PDB entry 8J23 | electron microscopy, 3.20 A resolution | chains B and F of the 5 polymer chains in the assembly

[Chain B]
Name: Guanine nucleotide-binding protein G(i) subunit alpha-1
Source organism: Homo sapiens
UniProt: P63096 (GNAI1_HUMAN); residue numbers follow UniProt; this construct covers 1-354
Sequence (354 residues; row label = number of the first residue in the row):
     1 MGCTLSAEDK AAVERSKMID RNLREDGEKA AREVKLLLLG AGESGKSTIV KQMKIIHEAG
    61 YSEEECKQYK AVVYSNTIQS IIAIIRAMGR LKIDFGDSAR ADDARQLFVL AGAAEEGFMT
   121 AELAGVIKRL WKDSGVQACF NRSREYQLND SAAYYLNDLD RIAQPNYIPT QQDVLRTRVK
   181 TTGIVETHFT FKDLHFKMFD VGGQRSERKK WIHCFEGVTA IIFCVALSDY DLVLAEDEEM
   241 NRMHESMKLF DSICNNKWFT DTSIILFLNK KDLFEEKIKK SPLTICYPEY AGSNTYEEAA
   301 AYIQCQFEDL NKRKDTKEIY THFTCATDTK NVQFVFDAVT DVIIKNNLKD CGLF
Not modelled in the structure: 1-4, 55-181, 233-239
UniProt features mapped onto this chain:
  - region: Lys35 to Thr48 (G1 motif), Asp173 to Thr181 (G2 motif), Phe196 to Arg205 (G3 motif), Ile265 to Asp272 (G4 motif), Thr324 to Thr329 (G5 motif)
  - binding site (GTP): Glu43 to Thr48, Ser151, Leu175 to Thr181, Asp200 to Gln204, Asn269 to Asp272, Ala326
  - binding site (Mg(2+)): Ser47, Thr181
  - modified residue: Arg178 (ADP-ribosylarginine), Gln204 (Deamidated glutamine), Cys351 (ADP-ribosylcysteine)
  - lipidation: Gly2 (N-myristoyl glycine), Cys3 (S-palmitoyl cysteine)
  - natural variant: Gly40 (G40C: In NEDHISB; G40R: In NEDHISB), Gly45 (G45D: In NEDHISB), Thr48 (T48I: In NEDHISB; T48K: In NEDHISB), Gln52 (Q52P: In NEDHISB), Ser75 (deletion: In NEDHISB; uncertain significance), Gln172 (deletion: In NEDHISB), Asp173 (D173V: In NEDHISB), Glu186 to Phe189 (deletion: In NEDHISB; uncertain significance), Cys224 (C224Y: In NEDHISB), Lys270 (K270N: In NEDHISB; K270R: In NEDHISB), Asp272 (D272G: In NEDHISB), Ala326 (A326P: In NEDHISB), 1 further natural variant entry in UniProt
  - mutagenesis: Gly42 (G42R: Abolishes switch to an activated conformation and dissociation from beta and gamma subunits upon GTP binding. Abolishes interaction with RGS family members), Glu116 (E116L: Enhances interaction (inactive GDP-bound) with RGS14), Gln147 (Q147L: Enhances interaction (inactive GDP-bound) with RGS14), Glu245 (E245L: Enhances interaction (inactive GDP-bound) with RGS14)

[Chain F]
Name: scFV16
Source organism: Homo sapiens
Notes: antibody fragment or engineered binder
Sequence (297 residues; numbered -37 to 245 plus 19 insertion-coded residues; 5 numbers in that range are skipped by the numbering (no residue carries them; nothing is unmodelled there); the number before each row is that of its first residue; a row labelled like 119A-119S holds insertion residues (119A, then the next letters in order); numbers below 1 keep their minus sign (Met-37 is residue -37)):
   -37 MLLVNQSHQG FNKEHTSKMV SAIVLYVLLA AAAHSAFADV QLVESGGGLV QPGGSRKLSC
    23 SASGFAFSSF GMHWVRQAPE KGLEWVAYIS SGSGTIYYAD TVKGRFTISR DDPKNTLFLQ
    83 MTSLRSEDTA MYYCVRSIYY YGSSPFDFWG QGTTLTV
119A-119S SSGGGGSGGGGSGGGGSDI
   125 VMTQATSSVP VTPGESVSIS CRSSKSLLHS NGNTYLYWFL QRPGQSPQLL IYRMSNLASG
   185 VPDRFSGSGS GTAFTLTISR LEAEDVGVYY CMQHLEYPLT FGAGTKLELK AAAHHHHHHH
   245 H
Not modelled in the structure: -37 to 0, 119A-119S, 236-245
Disulfides: Cys22-Cys96

[How chain B and chain F interact]
Residue-residue contacts (18):
  Leu5(B) - His153(F)
  Ser6(B) - His153(F)
  Ser6(B) - Tyr159(F)  hydrogen bond
  Ala7(B) - His218(F)
  Ala7(B) - Leu219(F)  hydrogen bond (backbone-backbone)
  Ala7(B) - Tyr221(F)  hydrophobic
  Glu8(B) - Ser105(F)
  Glu8(B) - Ser106(F)  hydrogen bond (side chain-backbone)
  Glu8(B) - Tyr159(F)
  Glu8(B) - Tyr161(F)  hydrogen bond
  Glu8(B) - Arg177(F)  salt bridge
  Glu8(B) - His218(F)  salt bridge
  Ala12(B) - Tyr101(F)  hydrophobic
  Glu14(B) - Ser52(F)  hydrogen bond
  Glu14(B) - Thr57(F)  hydrogen bond
  Arg15(B) - Ile100(F)
  Met18(B) - Ser53(F)
  Met18(B) - Gly54(F)
Also at the interface, not in a pair above, chain B (10 interface residues in all): Asp9, Lys10
Also at the interface, not in a pair above, chain F (20 interface residues in all): Ser31, Gly56, Tyr59, Gly104, Asn155

[In short]
10 residues of chain B face 20 of chain F across their interface, with 6 hydrogen bonds and 2 salt bridges.
Polar contacts include Glu8(B)-Arg177(F), Glu8(B)-His218(F) and Ser6(B)-Tyr159(F). From UniProt: 24
GTP-binding residues, Mg2+-binding residues Ser47(B) and Thr181(B) and 4 mutagenesis sites on chain B.
Chain B is Guanine nucleotide-binding protein G(i) subunit alpha-1 and chain F is scFV16, both from Homo
sapiens; the structure, Cryo-EM structure of FFAR2 complex in apo state, was determined by electron
microscopy.
